Entry 1FZ3 (X-ray diffraction, 2.03 A resolution); this record covers chains A and C of the 6 polymer chains in the assembly.

# Chain A
Protein: Methane monooxygenase component A, alpha chain
Organism: Methylococcus capsulatus
Notes: EC 1.14.13.25
UniProtKB: P22869 (MEMA_METCA); numbering as in UniProt (aligned over 1-527)
Amino-acid sequence (527 residues; row label = number of the first residue in the row):
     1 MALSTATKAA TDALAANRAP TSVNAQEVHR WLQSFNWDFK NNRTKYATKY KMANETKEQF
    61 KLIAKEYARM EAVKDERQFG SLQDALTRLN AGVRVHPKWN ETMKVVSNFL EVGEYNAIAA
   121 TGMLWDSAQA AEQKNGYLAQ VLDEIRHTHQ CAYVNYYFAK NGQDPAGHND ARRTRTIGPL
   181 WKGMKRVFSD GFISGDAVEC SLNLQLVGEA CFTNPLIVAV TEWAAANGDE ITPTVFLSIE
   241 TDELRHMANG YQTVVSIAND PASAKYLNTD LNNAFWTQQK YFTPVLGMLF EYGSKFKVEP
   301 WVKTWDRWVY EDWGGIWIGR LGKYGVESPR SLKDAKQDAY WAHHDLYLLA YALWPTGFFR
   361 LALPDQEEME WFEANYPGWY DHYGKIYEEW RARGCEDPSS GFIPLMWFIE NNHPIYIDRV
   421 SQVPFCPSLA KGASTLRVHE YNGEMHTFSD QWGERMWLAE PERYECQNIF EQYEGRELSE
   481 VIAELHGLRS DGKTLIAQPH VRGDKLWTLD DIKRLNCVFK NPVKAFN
Not modelled in the structure: 1-16
Bound ions: Fe ion site 1: Glu-114, Glu-144, His-147 (together with formate); Fe ion site 2: Glu-144, Glu-209, Glu-243, His-246 (together with formate); Ca2+ near Asn-527 (its only coordinating residue here)
Swiss-Prot annotation at these positions:
  - active site: Cys-151
  - binding site (Fe cation): Glu-114, Glu-144, His-147, Glu-209, Glu-243, His-246

# Chain C
Protein: Methane monooxygenase component A, beta chain
Organism: Methylococcus capsulatus
Notes: EC 1.14.13.25
UniProtKB: P18798 (MEMB_METCA); residues 1-389 here = UniProt positions 1-389
Amino-acid sequence (389 residues; numbered 1 to 389; the number before each row is that of its first residue):
     1 MSMLGERRRG LTDPEMAAVI LKALPEAPLD GNNKMGYFVT PRWKRLTEYE ALTVYAQPNA
    61 DWIAGGLDWG DWTQKFHGGR PSWGNETTEL RTVDWFKHRD PLRRWHAPYV KDKAEEWRYT
   121 DRFLQGYSAD GQIRAMNPTW RDEFINRYWG AFLFNEYGLF NAHSQGAREA LSDVTRVSLA
   181 FWGFDKIDIA QMIQLERGFL AKIVPGFDES TAVPKAEWTN GEVYKSARLA VEGLWQEVFD
   241 WNESAFSVHA VYDALFGQFV RREFFQRLAP RFGDNLTPFF INQAQTYFQI AKQGVQDLYY
   301 NCLGDDPEFS DYNRTVMRNW TGKWLEPTIA ALRDFMGLFA KLPAGTTDKE EITASLYRVV
   361 DDWIEDYASR IDFKADRDQI VKAVLAGLK
Not modelled in the structure: 1
Differences from the reference sequence: conflict Arg-370 (Ala in P18798)
Bound ions: Ca2+ site 1 near Glu-222 (its only coordinating residue here); Ca2+ site 2 near Asp-348 (its only coordinating residue here)

# How chain A and chain C interact
Pairs across the interface - 246 pairs, chain A then chain C:
  Arg-18(A) with Ser-128(C); Ala-129(C), hydrogen bond (side chain-backbone); Asp-130(C), hydrogen bond (side chain-backbone); Gly-131(C); Arg-134(C)
  Ala-19(A) with Ser-128(C)
  Pro-20(A) with Gln-125(C); Ser-128(C); Ala-129(C), hydrophobic
  Thr-21(A) with Leu-124(C); Gln-125(C); Ser-128(C), hydrogen bond (backbone-side chain); Phe-199(C); Lys-202(C); Ile-203(C)
  Ser-22(A) with Asp-121(C), hydrogen bond; Leu-124(C); Gln-125(C); Lys-202(C), hydrogen bond (backbone-side chain)
  Val-23(A) with Trp-117(C); Leu-195(C), hydrophobic; Gly-198(C); Phe-199(C), hydrophobic
  Glu-27(A) with Lys-202(C), salt bridge
  Val-28(A) with Gln-191(C); Gln-194(C); Leu-195(C), hydrophobic
  Trp-31(A) with Gln-194(C); Glu-209(C), hydrogen bond; Ser-210(C); Thr-211(C)
  Leu-32(A) with Gln-191(C)
  Ser-34(A) with Phe-154(C); Thr-211(C), hydrogen bond; Lys-215(C), hydrogen bond (backbone-side chain)
  Phe-35(A) with Leu-153(C), hydrophobic; Phe-154(C); Tyr-157(C)
  Asn-36(A) with Tyr-157(C); Lys-215(C), hydrogen bond (backbone-side chain); Trp-235(C)
  Trp-37(A) with Phe-154(C); Trp-218(C); Thr-219(C); Arg-228(C); Glu-232(C), hydrogen bond
  Phe-39(A) with Glu-232(C); Trp-235(C), hydrophobic; Gln-236(C)
  Asn-41(A) with Gln-236(C); Glu-237(C)
  Asn-42(A) with Trp-235(C); Gln-236(C), hydrogen bond
  Arg-43(A) with Gln-236(C), hydrogen bond (side chain-backbone); Phe-239(C)
  Lys-45(A) with Gln-165(C), hydrogen bond; Trp-235(C), hydrogen bond (side chain-backbone); Gln-236(C); Val-238(C), hydrogen bond (side chain-backbone); Phe-239(C)
  Tyr-46(A) with Gln-165(C); Arg-168(C); Glu-169(C), hydrogen bond
  Ile-63(A) with Gln-191(C)
  Ala-64(A) with Phe-184(C), hydrophobic; Asp-188(C); Gln-191(C), hydrogen bond (backbone-side chain)
  Lys-65(A) with Lys-113(C); Glu-116(C); Trp-117(C); Asp-188(C), salt bridge; Met-192(C); Gln-283(C), hydrogen bond; Tyr-287(C), hydrogen bond
  Glu-66(A) with Trp-117(C), hydrogen bond
  Tyr-67(A) with His-106(C), hydrogen bond; Phe-184(C), hydrophobic
  Ala-68(A) with Val-110(C); Lys-113(C); Ala-114(C)
  Arg-69(A) with Ala-114(C); Trp-117(C)
  Ala-72(A) with Val-110(C); Ala-114(C), hydrophobic
  Asp-75(A) with Ala-107(C); Val-110(C)
  Glu-76(A) with Lys-111(C), salt bridge
  Phe-79(A) with Trp-105(C), hydrophobic; Ala-107(C), hydrophobic
  Val-93(A) with Leu-24(C)
  Arg-94(A) with Leu-11(C); Ile-20(C); Leu-21(C)
  Val-95(A) with Ile-20(C); Leu-24(C)
  His-96(A) with Ile-20(C); Ala-23(C)
  Pro-97(A) with Ala-23(C)
  Val-112(A) with Pro-58(C), hydrophobic
  Tyr-115(A) with Gln-57(C), hydrogen bond; Trp-83(C), hydrophobic; Ser-172(C), hydrogen bond (side chain-backbone); Asp-173(C), hydrogen bond (side chain-backbone); Arg-176(C), hydrogen bond
  Asn-116(A) with Trp-83(C)
  Ile-118(A) with Arg-176(C)
  Ala-119(A) with Trp-83(C), hydrophobic; Ala-167(C); Arg-168(C); Arg-176(C)
  Gly-122(A) with Ser-164(C); Ala-167(C)
  Met-123(A) with Arg-168(C), hydrogen bond
  Trp-125(A) with Phe-160(C), hydrophobic; Asn-161(C); His-163(C); Ser-164(C); Ala-167(C), hydrophobic
  Asp-126(A) with Ser-164(C), hydrogen bond; Gln-165(C)
  Ala-131(A) with Tyr-157(C)
  Lys-134(A) with Tyr-157(C); Asn-161(C)
  Leu-138(A) with Phe-160(C), hydrophobic; Phe-184(C), hydrophobic
  Leu-142(A) with His-106(C), hydrogen bond (backbone-side chain); Phe-181(C), hydrophobic; Phe-184(C), hydrophobic
  Ile-145(A) with His-106(C); Ala-180(C), hydrophobic
  Arg-146(A) with His-106(C)
  His-149(A) with Leu-52(C); Thr-53(C), hydrogen bond; Trp-105(C); His-106(C), hydrogen bond (side chain-backbone)
  Ala-152(A) with Met-35(C); Leu-52(C)
  Tyr-153(A) with Glu-48(C); Leu-52(C)
  Tyr-156(A) with Met-35(C), hydrophobic; Glu-48(C); Ala-51(C), hydrophobic; Leu-52(C), hydrophobic
  Ala-159(A) with Asn-33(C)
  Lys-160(A) with Asn-33(C), hydrogen bond (backbone-backbone)
  Gly-162(A) with Pro-28(C)
  Gln-163(A) with Leu-24(C); Pro-25(C); Pro-28(C); Leu-29(C), hydrogen bond (backbone-backbone)
  Asp-164(A) with Leu-29(C)
  Pro-165(A) with Asp-30(C); Asn-32(C); Asn-33(C)
  Ala-166(A) with Asp-30(C)
  His-168(A) with Met-35(C)
  Asn-169(A) with Asn-32(C), hydrogen bond (side chain-backbone); Lys-34(C); Met-35(C); Gly-36(C), hydrogen bond (backbone-backbone); Tyr-37(C); Phe-38(C)
  Asp-170(A) with Tyr-37(C), hydrogen bond; Phe-38(C)
  Arg-172(A) with Met-35(C); Ala-51(C), hydrogen bond (side chain-backbone); Leu-52(C), hydrogen bond (side chain-backbone); Thr-53(C); Val-54(C), hydrogen bond (side chain-backbone); Tyr-55(C); Ala-56(C)
  Arg-173(A) with Tyr-37(C), hydrogen bond; Phe-38(C); Leu-67(C)
  Arg-175(A) with Tyr-55(C); Ala-56(C); Pro-58(C)
  Thr-176(A) with Asp-68(C); Trp-69(C), hydrogen bond (backbone-side chain)
  Trp-181(A) with Pro-58(C), hydrophobic; Asp-68(C), hydrogen bond
  Lys-182(A) with Trp-69(C), hydrogen bond (side chain-backbone); Thr-73(C)
  Lys-185(A) with Asp-68(C), salt bridge; Thr-73(C)
  Arg-186(A) with Thr-73(C), hydrogen bond (backbone-side chain); Gln-74(C), hydrogen bond
  Asp-190(A) with Trp-72(C); Thr-73(C), hydrogen bond; Gln-74(C); Ser-82(C), hydrogen bond
  Gly-191(A) with Gln-74(C)
  Ile-193(A) with Phe-76(C); Ser-82(C); Trp-83(C); Arg-168(C), hydrogen bond (backbone-side chain)
  Ser-194(A) with Gln-74(C), hydrogen bond (backbone-side chain); Lys-75(C); Phe-76(C); Ser-82(C), hydrogen bond
  Gly-195(A) with Phe-76(C)
  Glu-222(A) with Arg-7(C), salt bridge
  Ala-225(A) with Arg-9(C); Gly-10(C), hydrogen bond (backbone-backbone)
  Ala-226(A) with Gly-10(C); Met-16(C)
  Asn-227(A) with Ile-20(C)
  Gly-228(A) with Gly-10(C); Leu-11(C); Ile-20(C)
  Glu-230(A) with Arg-9(C), salt bridge; Leu-11(C)
  Lys-295(A) with Val-19(C)
  Phe-296(A) with Met-16(C), hydrophobic; Val-19(C), hydrophobic
  Arg-360(A) with Leu-29(C)
  Gln-422(A) with Thr-73(C)
  Glu-460(A) with His-77(C)
  Glu-462(A) with Lys-75(C); His-77(C); Gly-78(C), hydrogen bond (side chain-backbone); Gly-79(C)
  Arg-463(A) with Thr-73(C); Gln-74(C); Lys-75(C), hydrogen bond (side chain-backbone); Phe-76(C); His-77(C), hydrogen bond
  Tyr-464(A) with Thr-73(C); Gln-74(C)
  Glu-465(A) with Asp-71(C); Lys-75(C), salt bridge
  Cys-466(A) with Asp-71(C); Trp-72(C); Thr-73(C)
  Gln-467(A) with Trp-69(C); Gly-70(C); Asp-71(C), hydrogen bond (side chain-backbone)
  Asn-468(A) with Trp-69(C)
  Ile-469(A) with Trp-69(C), hydrophobic
  Gln-472(A) with Trp-69(C)
  Tyr-473(A) with Trp-69(C), hydrogen bond
  Arg-489(A) with Leu-29(C), hydrogen bond (side chain-backbone); Asp-30(C)
  Ser-490(A) with Asp-30(C), hydrogen bond; Asn-32(C)
  Gly-503(A) with Leu-29(C)
Other interface residues (no listed pair), chain A (116 interface residues in all): Asn-24, Ala-25, Asp-38, Leu-62, Glu-71, Glu-111, Asn-135, Thr-148, Asn-155, Ser-189, Glu-199, Val-420, Leu-485, Arg-502
Other interface residues (no listed pair), chain C (115 interface residues in all): Arg-8, Ala-27, Gly-31, Arg-80, Pro-81, Tyr-109, Arg-118, Gly-158, Val-177, Ile-187, Ala-190, Val-231

# Overview
116 residues of chain A and 115 residues of chain C are in contact, with 57 hydrogen bonds and 7 salt bridges.
Polar contacts include Glu-27(A)/Lys-202(C), Lys-65(A)/Asp-188(C) and Glu-76(A)/Lys-111(C). UniProt lists
active-site residue Cys-151(A) and 6 Fe cation-binding residues on chain A.
Chain A is Methane monooxygenase component A, alpha chain and chain C is Methane monooxygenase component A,
beta chain, both from Methylococcus capsulatus; the structure, Methane monooxygenase hydroxylase, form III
soak at ph 6.2 (0.1 M pipes), was determined by X-ray diffraction together with 1FYZ, 1FZ0, 1FZ1, 1FZ2, 1FZ4
and 1FZ5 from the same study.
